Entry 9LRE (electron microscopy, 2.84 A resolution); this record covers chains B and G of the 5 polymer chains in the assembly.

[Chain B]
Protein: Guanine nucleotide-binding protein G(I)/G(S)/G(T) subunit beta-1
Source organism: Rattus norvegicus
UniProtKB: P54311 (GBB1_RAT); numbering as in UniProt (aligned over 2-340)
Amino-acid sequence (351 residues; row label = number of the first residue in the row; numbers below 1 keep their minus sign (Met-10 is residue -10)):
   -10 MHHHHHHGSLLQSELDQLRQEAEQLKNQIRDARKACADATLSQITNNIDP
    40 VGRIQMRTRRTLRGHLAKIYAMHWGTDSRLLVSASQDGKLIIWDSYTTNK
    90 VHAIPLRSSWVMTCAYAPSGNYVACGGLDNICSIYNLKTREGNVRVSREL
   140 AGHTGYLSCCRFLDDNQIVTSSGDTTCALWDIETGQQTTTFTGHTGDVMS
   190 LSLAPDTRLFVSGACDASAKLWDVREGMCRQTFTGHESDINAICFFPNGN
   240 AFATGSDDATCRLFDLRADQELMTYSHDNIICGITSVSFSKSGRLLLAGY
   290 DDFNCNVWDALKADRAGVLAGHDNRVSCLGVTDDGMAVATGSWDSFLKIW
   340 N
Disordered / not traced: -10 to 2
Construct notes: expression tag (-10 to 1)
UniProt features mapped onto this chain:
  - modified residue: Ser2 (N-acetylserine), His266 (Phosphohistidine)

[Chain G]
Protein: Guanine nucleotide-binding protein G(I)/G(S)/G(O) subunit gamma-2
Source organism: Bos taurus
UniProtKB: P63212 (GBG2_BOVIN); residues 1-67 here = UniProt positions 1-67
Amino-acid sequence (68 residues; row label = number of the first residue in the row):
     1 MASNNTASIAQARKLVEQLKMEANIDRIKVSKAAADLMAYCEAHAKEDPL
    51 LTPVPASENPFREKKFFS
Disordered / not traced: 1-5, 63-68
Construct notes: expression tag (68)
UniProt features mapped onto this chain:
  - modified residue: Ala2 (N-acetylalanine)

[How chain B and chain G interact]
Residue-residue contacts - 81 pairs, chain B then chain G:
  Leu4(B) - Ile9(G)  hydrophobic
  Leu7(B) - Ala12(G)
  Leu7(B) - Arg13(G)
  Leu7(B) - Val16(G)  hydrophobic
  Glu10(B) - Val16(G)
  Ala11(B) - Val16(G)  hydrophobic
  Leu14(B) - Leu19(G)  hydrophobic
  Leu14(B) - Lys20(G)
  Lys15(B) - Leu19(G)
  Gln17(B) - Ala23(G)
  Ile18(B) - Leu19(G)  hydrophobic
  Ile18(B) - Ala23(G)  hydrophobic
  Ile18(B) - Arg27(G)
  Ala21(B) - Arg27(G)
  Arg22(B) - Arg27(G)
  Cys25(B) - Arg27(G)  hydrogen bond (side chain-backbone)
  Cys25(B) - Lys29(G)
  Cys25(B) - Val30(G)  hydrogen bond (backbone-backbone)
  Ala26(B) - Val30(G)  hydrophobic
  Asp27(B) - Lys29(G)
  Asp27(B) - Val30(G)
  Asp27(B) - Ser31(G)  hydrogen bond
  Ala28(B) - Val30(G)
  Leu30(B) - Ala34(G)  hydrophobic
  Ile33(B) - Ser31(G)
  Ile33(B) - Ala34(G)  hydrophobic
  Ile37(B) - Met38(G)  hydrophobic
  Val40(B) - Leu51(G)  hydrophobic
  Arg48(B) - Phe61(G)
  Arg48(B) - Arg62(G)  hydrogen bond (side chain-backbone)
  Arg49(B) - Pro60(G)
  Arg49(B) - Phe61(G)  hydrogen bond (side chain-backbone)
  Ser84(B) - Phe61(G)
  Tyr85(B) - Pro60(G)
  Tyr85(B) - Phe61(G)  hydrophobic
  Cys218(B) - Gln18(G)
  Cys218(B) - Met21(G)
  Arg219(B) - Glu22(G)
  Arg219(B) - Ile25(G)
  Gln220(B) - Glu22(G)
  Gln220(B) - Ile25(G)
  Thr221(B) - Glu22(G)  hydrogen bond
  Phe235(B) - Leu37(G)  hydrophobic
  Phe235(B) - Tyr40(G)  hydrophobic
  Phe235(B) - Cys41(G)  hydrophobic
  Pro236(B) - Tyr40(G)
  Asn237(B) - Tyr40(G)
  Ala240(B) - Leu37(G)  hydrophobic
  Leu252(B) - Leu37(G)  hydrophobic
  Asp254(B) - Ala33(G)
  Arg256(B) - Arg27(G)
  Arg256(B) - Ile28(G)  hydrogen bond (backbone-backbone)
  Ala257(B) - Arg27(G)
  Ala257(B) - Ile28(G)
  Asp258(B) - Arg27(G)  salt bridge
  Gln259(B) - Val30(G)
  Leu261(B) - Val30(G)  hydrophobic
  Leu261(B) - Leu37(G)  hydrophobic
  Ser279(B) - Asp48(G)
  Lys280(B) - Glu47(G)
  Lys280(B) - Asp48(G)  hydrogen bond (backbone-side chain)
  Ser281(B) - Tyr40(G)
  Ser281(B) - Cys41(G)  hydrogen bond (backbone-side chain)
  Ser281(B) - His44(G)
  Ser281(B) - Asp48(G)  hydrogen bond (backbone-side chain)
  Ser281(B) - Leu51(G)
  Gly282(B) - Cys41(G)  hydrogen bond (backbone-side chain)
  Arg283(B) - Cys41(G)
  Arg283(B) - Leu51(G)
  Asp323(B) - Pro49(G)
  Gly324(B) - Pro49(G)
  Gly324(B) - Leu50(G)
  Met325(B) - Pro49(G)  hydrophobic
  Met325(B) - Leu50(G)
  Met325(B) - Glu58(G)
  Met325(B) - Pro60(G)
  Ala326(B) - Phe61(G)  hydrophobic
  Val327(B) - Leu50(G)  hydrophobic
  Ile338(B) - Phe61(G)  hydrophobic
  Asn340(B) - Asn59(G)  hydrogen bond
  Asn340(B) - Phe61(G)
Interface residues without a listed pair, chain B (58 interface residues in all): Glu3, Thr34, Ile43, Met45, Met217, Leu284, Leu300, Val320, Trp339
Interface residues without a listed pair, chain G (41 interface residues in all): Ser8, Leu15, Asp26, Ala35, Asp36, Glu42, Ala45, Val54

[Overview]
58 residues of chain B face 41 of chain G across their interface; the contacts include 12 hydrogen bonds and 1
salt bridge. Polar pairs include Asp258(B)-Arg27(G), Cys25(B)-Arg27(G) and Asp27(B)-Ser31(G).
Chain B is Guanine nucleotide-binding protein G(I)/G(S)/G(T) subunit beta-1 (Rattus norvegicus) and chain G is
Guanine nucleotide-binding protein G(I)/G(S)/G(O) subunit gamma-2 (Bos taurus); the structure, Cryo-EM
structure of the histamine H4 receptor-Gi protein complex (Overall), was determined by electron microscopy,
deposited together with 9LRB, 9LRC and 9LRD.
